6J8Y - chains A and B of the 4 polymer chains in the assembly; structure by X-ray diffraction, 2.40 A resolution.

== Chain A ==
Name: Cell cycle checkpoint control protein RAD9A
From: Homo sapiens
Notes: EC 3.1.11.2
UniProtKB: Q99638 (RAD9A_HUMAN); residue numbers follow UniProt; this construct covers 1-270
Sequence (270 residues; row label = number of the first residue in the row):
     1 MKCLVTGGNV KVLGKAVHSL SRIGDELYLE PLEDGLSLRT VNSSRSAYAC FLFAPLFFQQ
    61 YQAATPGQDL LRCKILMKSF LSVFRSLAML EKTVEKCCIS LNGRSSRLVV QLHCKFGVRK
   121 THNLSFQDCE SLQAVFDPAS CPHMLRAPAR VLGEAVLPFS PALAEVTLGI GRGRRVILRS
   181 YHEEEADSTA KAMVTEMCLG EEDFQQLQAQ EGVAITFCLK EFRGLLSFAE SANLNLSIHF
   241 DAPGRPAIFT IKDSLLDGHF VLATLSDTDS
Disordered / not traced: 67-68, 102-104, 185-188, 267-270
Curated features (UniProtKB/Swiss-Prot):
  - modified residue: Tyr28 (Phosphotyrosine)
  - mutagenesis: Tyr28 (Y28F: Abolishes phosphorylation by ABL1)

== Chain B ==
Name: Checkpoint protein HUS1
From: Homo sapiens
UniProtKB: O60921 (HUS1_HUMAN); numbering as in UniProt (aligned over 2-280)
Sequence (286 residues; row label = number of the first residue in the row; numbers below 1 keep their minus sign (Met-5 is residue -5)):
    -5 MHHHHHHKFR AKIVDGACLN HFTRISNMIA KLAKTCTLRI SPDKLNFILC DKLANGGVSM
    55 WCELEQENFF NEFQMEGVSA ENNEIYLELT SENLSRALKT AQNARALKIK LTNKHFPCLT
   115 VSVELLSMSS SSRIVTHDIP IKVIPRKLWK DLQEPVVPDP DVSIYLPVLK TMKSVVEKMK
   175 NISNHLVIEA NLDGELNLKI ETELVCVTTH FKDLGNPPLA SESTHEDRNV EHMAEVHIDI
   235 RKLLQFLAGQ QVNPTKALCN IVNNKMVHFD LLHEDVSLQY FIPALS
Disordered / not traced: -5 to -3, 47-51, 121-125, 214-222
Construct notes: initiating methionine (-5); expression tag (-4 to 1)

== Interface between chain A and chain B ==
Residue-residue contacts (30; chain A residue first):
  Val151(A) - Arg127(B)
  Glu154(A) - Arg127(B)  salt bridge
  Pro158(A) - Thr94(B)
  Pro158(A) - Val129(B)  hydrophobic
  Ser160(A) - Arg90(B)
  Arg175(A) - Ser126(B)  hydrogen bond (side chain-backbone)
  Lys191(A) - Phe110(B)
  Lys191(A) - Pro134(B)
  Ala192(A) - Pro134(B)
  Met193(A) - Asn87(B)
  Met193(A) - Arg90(B)
  Met193(A) - His131(B)
  Met193(A) - Asp132(B)
  Met193(A) - Ile133(B)  hydrophobic
  Met193(A) - Pro134(B)
  Val194(A) - Thr130(B)
  Val194(A) - His131(B)
  Val194(A) - Asp132(B)  hydrogen bond (backbone-backbone)
  Thr195(A) - Thr130(B)
  Thr195(A) - His131(B)  hydrogen bond
  Glu196(A) - Ile128(B)
  Glu196(A) - Val129(B)
  Glu196(A) - Thr130(B)  hydrogen bond (backbone-backbone)
  Met197(A) - Ile128(B)
  Met197(A) - Val129(B)  hydrophobic
  Cys198(A) - Arg127(B)
  Cys198(A) - Ile128(B)  hydrogen bond (backbone-backbone)
  Leu199(A) - Arg127(B)
  Glu202(A) - Ser126(B)
  Asp203(A) - Arg127(B)  salt bridge
Interface residues without a listed pair, chain B (15 interface residues in all): Ala91, Leu119

== In short ==
Chain A and chain B form an interface of 16 and 15 residues respectively, with 5 hydrogen bonds and 2 salt
bridges. Among the polar pairs are Glu154(A)-Arg127(B), Asp203(A)-Arg127(B) and Arg175(A)-Ser126(B). Curated
annotation (UniProt) lists one mutagenesis site on chain A.
Chain A is Cell cycle checkpoint control protein RAD9A and chain B is Checkpoint protein HUS1, both from Homo
sapiens; the structure, Crystal structure of the human RAD9-HUS1-RAD1-RHINO complex, was determined by X-ray
diffraction.
